PDB entry 6PIG | electron microscopy, 3.50 A resolution | chains 1 and H of the 11 polymer chains in the assembly

# Chain 1
Molecule: 60-nt RNA strand
Sequence (60 nucleotides; row label = number of the first residue in the row):
     1 CUGAUAACUU ACAGGACGCU UUGGCUUCAU UGCUUUUCAG GUGAACUGCC GAGUAGGUAG

# Chain H
Name: type I-F CRISPR-associated endoribonuclease Cas6/Csy4
From: Vibrio cholerae
Chain sequence (198 residues; row label = number of the first residue in the row):
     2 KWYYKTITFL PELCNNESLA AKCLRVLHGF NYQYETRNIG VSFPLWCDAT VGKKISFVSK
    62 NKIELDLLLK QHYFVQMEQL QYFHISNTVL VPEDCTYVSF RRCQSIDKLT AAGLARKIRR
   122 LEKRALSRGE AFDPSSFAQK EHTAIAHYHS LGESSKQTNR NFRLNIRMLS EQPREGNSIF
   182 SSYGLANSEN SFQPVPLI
Disordered / not traced: 199

# Chain 1 / chain H interface
Residue-residue contacts (44):
  A45(1) - Asp108(H)  sugar contact
  A45(1) - Tyr149(H)  hydrogen bond to the base
  A45(1) - Asn162(H)  sugar contact
  A45(1) - Arg164(H)  salt bridge to the phosphate
  C46(1) - Asp108(H)  base contact
  C46(1) - Ala113(H)  phosphate contact
  C46(1) - Arg117(H)  salt bridge to the phosphate
  C46(1) - Arg161(H)  hydrogen bond to the sugar
  C46(1) - Phe163(H)  base contact
  U47(1) - Ala113(H)  phosphate contact
  U47(1) - Arg117(H)  salt bridge to the phosphate
  U47(1) - Arg161(H)  sugar contact
  G48(1) - Arg120(H)  salt bridge to the phosphate
  C49(1) - Arg121(H)  salt bridge to the phosphate
  C49(1) - Lys124(H)  phosphate contact
  C50(1) - Arg121(H)  salt bridge to the phosphate
  C50(1) - Arg125(H)  salt bridge to the phosphate
  G51(1) - Leu122(H)  base contact
  G51(1) - Arg125(H)  salt bridge to the phosphate
  G53(1) - Leu122(H)  sugar contact
  G53(1) - Arg125(H)  salt bridge to the phosphate
  U54(1) - Leu122(H)  phosphate contact
  U54(1) - Phe138(H)  sugar contact
  A55(1) - Lys118(H)  salt bridge to the phosphate
  G57(1) - Arg102(H)  salt bridge to the phosphate
  G57(1) - Ser106(H)  hydrogen bond to the phosphate
  G57(1) - Glu190(H)  phosphate contact
  U58(1) - Gln105(H)  base contact
  U58(1) - Lys109(H)  hydrogen bond to the base
  U58(1) - Asn188(H)  hydrogen bond to the phosphate
  U58(1) - Glu190(H)  hydrogen bond to the phosphate
  A59(1) - Arg103(H)  salt bridge to the phosphate
  A59(1) - Gln105(H)  hydrogen bond to the base
  A59(1) - Leu186(H)  phosphate contact
  A59(1) - Glu190(H)  phosphate contact
  G60(1) - His29(H)  sugar contact
  G60(1) - Tyr33(H)  hydrogen bond to the phosphate
  G60(1) - Arg103(H)  hydrogen bond to the base
  G60(1) - Ser156(H)  sugar contact
  G60(1) - Lys157(H)  hydrogen bond to the phosphate
  G60(1) - Gln158(H)  phosphate contact
  G60(1) - Phe163(H)  stacking on the base
  G60(1) - Ser183(H)  hydrogen bond to the phosphate
  G60(1) - Tyr184(H)  sugar contact
Also at the interface, not in a pair above, chain 1 (15 interface residues in all): A52
Also at the interface, not in a pair above, chain H (39 interface residues in all): Ile107, Thr111, Gly114, Ser128, Ser137, Ala139, Ser151, Ser182, Ser189

# Summary
15 residues of chain 1 and 39 residues of chain H are in contact, with 11 hydrogen bonds, 12 salt bridges and
1 aromatic stacking contact. Polar pairs include A45(1)-Tyr149(H), U58(1)-Lys109(H) and A59(1)-Gln105(H).
Chain 1 is a 60-nt RNA strand and chain H is type I-F CRISPR-associated endoribonuclease Cas6/Csy4 (Vibrio
cholerae); the structure, V. cholerae TniQ-Cascade complex, closed conformation, was determined by electron
microscopy together with 6PIF and 6PIJ from the same study.
